PDB entry 7Q6N | X-ray diffraction, 2.33 A resolution | chains B and C of the 4 polymer chains in the assembly

Chain B (and C):
Molecule: NAD(P)H dehydrogenase (quinone)
Organism: Salmonella enterica subsp. enterica serovar Typhimurium
Notes: EC 1.6.5.2; chain C of this document is another copy of the same molecule, construct and numbering; everything in this record applies to it too
UniProt: Q8ZQ40 (NQOR_SALTY); numbering as in UniProt (aligned over 1-198)
Sequence (231 residues; numbered -32 to 198; the number before each row is that of its first residue; numbers below 1 keep their minus sign (Met-32 is residue -32)):
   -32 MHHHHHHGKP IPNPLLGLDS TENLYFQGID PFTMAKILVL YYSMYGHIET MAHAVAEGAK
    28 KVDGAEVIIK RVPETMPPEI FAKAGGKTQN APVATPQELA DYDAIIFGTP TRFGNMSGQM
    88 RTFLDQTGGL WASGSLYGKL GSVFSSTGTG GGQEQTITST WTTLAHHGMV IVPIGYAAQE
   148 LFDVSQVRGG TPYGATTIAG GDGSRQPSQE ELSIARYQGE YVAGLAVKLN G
Unresolved in the structure: -32 to -1, 198
Construct notes: initiating methionine (-32); expression tag (-31 to 0)
Residues lining bound ligands:
  - 2-azanyl-4,6-bis(bromanyl)phenol (8YX), molecule 1: Phe80, Gly115, Thr116, Gly168
  - 2-azanyl-4,6-bis(bromanyl)phenol (8YX), molecule 2: Gly95, Trp98, His133
  - FMN (flavin mononucleotide): Tyr9, Ser10, Met11, Tyr12, Gly13, His14, Ile15, Pro77, Thr78, Arg79, Phe80, Gly81, Ser113, Thr114, Gly115, Thr116, Gly117, Gly118, Ala166
Curated features (UniProtKB/Swiss-Prot):
  - binding site (FMN): Ser10 to Ile15, Thr78 to Phe80, Ser113 to Gly118, His133
  - binding site (NAD(+)): Tyr12
  - binding site (substrate): Trp98
Reported in the primary citation:
  - binding site for flavin mononucleotide: Ser10, Thr78, Phe80, Ser113, Gly115, Thr116, Gly118
  - binding site for 2-azanyl-4,6-bis(bromanyl)phenol: Trp98

Chain B / chain C interface:
Contacting residue pairs (45):
  Arg79(B) with Arg88(C), hydrogen bond (backbone-side chain); Asp92(C)
  Phe80(B) with Arg88(C); Leu91(C); Thr94(C); Trp98(C); Thr129(C); Thr130(C), hydrogen bond (backbone-side chain); His133(C); His134(C)
  Gly81(B) with Thr129(C); His133(C)
  Asn82(B) with Met83(C); Arg88(C); Ser126(C)
  Met83(B) with Asn82(C); Arg88(C)
  Ser84(B) with Asp92(C)
  Gly85(B) with Arg88(C); Asp92(C), hydrogen bond (backbone-side chain)
  Arg88(B) with Arg79(C), hydrogen bond (side chain-backbone); Phe80(C); Asn82(C), hydrogen bond; Met83(C); Gly85(C)
  Thr89(B) with Thr89(C)
  Leu91(B) with Phe80(C)
  Asp92(B) with Arg79(C); Ser84(C); Gly85(C), hydrogen bond (side chain-backbone)
  Thr94(B) with Phe80(C)
  Trp98(B) with Phe80(C)
  Gly118(B) with His133(C)
  Gly119(B) with His133(C)
  Ser126(B) with Asn82(C), hydrogen bond (backbone-side chain)
  Thr129(B) with Phe80(C); Gly81(C); Gln122(C)
  Thr130(B) with Arg79(C); Phe80(C), hydrogen bond (side chain-backbone)
  His133(B) with Phe80(C); Gly81(C); Gly118(C); Gly119(C)
  His134(B) with Phe80(C)
Also at the interface, not in a pair above, chain B (23 interface residues in all): Gln86, Gly95, Gln122
Also at the interface, not in a pair above, chain C (23 interface residues in all): Gln86, Gly95

In short:
Chain B and chain C each contribute 23 residues to their interface, with 8 hydrogen bonds. Among the polar
pairs are Arg79(B)-Arg88(C), Phe80(B)-Thr130(C) and Gly85(B)-Asp92(C). Ligands of chain B:
2-azanyl-4,6-bis(bromanyl)phenol and flavin mononucleotide. The paper reports a binding site for flavin
mononucleotide at Ser10(B), Thr78(B) and Phe80(B) among others; a binding site for
2-azanyl-4,6-bis(bromanyl)phenol at Trp98(B).
Chain B and chain C are both NAD(P)H dehydrogenase (quinone) (Salmonella enterica subsp. enterica serovar
Typhimurium); the structure, Structure of WrbA from Salmonella Typhimurium bound to ME0052, was determined by
X-ray diffraction together with 7Q6M and 7Q6O from the same study.
